Entry 8YVY (electron microscopy, 3.02 A resolution); this record covers chains B and D of the 16 polymer chains in the assembly.

# Chain B
Name: Spike glycoprotein E2
Source organism: Semliki Forest virus 4
UniProtKB: A0A0E3T652 (A0A0E3T652_SFV); residues 5-422 here correspond to UniProt positions 338-755 (UniProt number = residue number + 333)
Sequence (418 residues; each row starts with the number of its first residue):
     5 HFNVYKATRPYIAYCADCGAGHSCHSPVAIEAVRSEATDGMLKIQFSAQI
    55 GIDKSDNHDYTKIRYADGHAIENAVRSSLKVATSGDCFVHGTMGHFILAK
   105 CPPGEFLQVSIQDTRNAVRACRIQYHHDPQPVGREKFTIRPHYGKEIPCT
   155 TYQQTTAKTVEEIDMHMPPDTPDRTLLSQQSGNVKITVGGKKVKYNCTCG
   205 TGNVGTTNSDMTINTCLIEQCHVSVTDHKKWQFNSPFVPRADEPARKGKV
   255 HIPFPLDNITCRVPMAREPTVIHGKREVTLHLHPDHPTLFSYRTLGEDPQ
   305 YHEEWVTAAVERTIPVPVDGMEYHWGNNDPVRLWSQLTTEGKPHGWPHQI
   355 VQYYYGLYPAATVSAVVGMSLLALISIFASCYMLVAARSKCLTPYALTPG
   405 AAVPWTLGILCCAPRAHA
Cystine bridges: C19-C125, C91-C105, C201-C225, C203-C220
Glycans and other covalent adducts: glycan linked to N200; N-acetylglucosamine (NAG) linked to N262

# Chain D
Name: capsid protein
Source organism: Semliki Forest virus 4
UniProtKB: A0A0E3T652 (A0A0E3T652_SFV); numbering as in UniProt (aligned over 107-267)
Sequence (161 residues; numbered 107 to 267; the number before each row is that of its first residue):
   107 KRERMCMKIENDCIFEVKHEGKVTGYACLVGDKVMKPAHVKGVIDNADLA
   157 KLAFKKSSKYDLECAQIPVHMRSDASKYTHEKPEGHYNWHHGAVQYSGGR
   207 FTIPTGAGKPGDSGRPIFDNKGRVVAIVLGGANEGSRTALSVVTWNKDMV
   257 TRVTPEGSEEW

# Chain B / chain D interface
Contacting residue pairs (17):
  Y399(B) - M255(D)  hydrophobic
  A400(B) - K139(D)  hydrogen bond (backbone-side chain)
  A400(B) - K161(D)
  A400(B) - C170(D)  hydrogen bond (backbone-side chain)
  L401(B) - K139(D)
  L401(B) - Y166(D)  hydrophobic
  L401(B) - C170(D)  hydrophobic
  L401(B) - W251(D)
  L401(B) - V256(D)
  T402(B) - K139(D)  hydrogen bond (backbone-side chain)
  T402(B) - W251(D)
  T402(B) - D254(D)  hydrogen bond (side chain-backbone)
  T402(B) - M255(D)
  T402(B) - V256(D)
  P403(B) - K139(D)
  G404(B) - D254(D)
  A405(B) - D254(D)
Other interface residues (no listed pair), chain B (8 interface residues in all): T397
Other interface residues (no listed pair), chain D (11 interface residues in all): K162, S163, Y184

# Overview
8 residues of chain B and 11 residues of chain D are in contact; the contacts include 4 hydrogen bonds. Among
the polar pairs are A400(B)-K139(D), A400(B)-C170(D) and T402(B)-K139(D). Covalently linked
N-acetylglucosamine: at N262(B).
Chain B is Spike glycoprotein E2 and chain D is capsid protein, both from Semliki Forest virus 4; the
structure, Semliki Forest virus virion, was determined by electron microscopy, deposited together with 8YVZ,
8YW1 and 8YW2.
